PDB entry 7M5C | X-ray diffraction, 3.06 A resolution | chains A and B

Chain A:
Name: Bcl-2 homologous antagonist/killer
From: Homo sapiens
Reference sequence: Q16611 (BAK_HUMAN); residue numbers follow UniProt; this construct covers 21-186
Chain sequence (166 residues; row label = number of the first residue in the row):
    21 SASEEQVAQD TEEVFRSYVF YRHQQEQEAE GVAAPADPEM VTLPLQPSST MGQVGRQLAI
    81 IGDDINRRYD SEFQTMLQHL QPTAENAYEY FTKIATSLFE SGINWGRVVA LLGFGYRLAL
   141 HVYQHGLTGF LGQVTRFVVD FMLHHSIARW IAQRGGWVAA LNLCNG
Disordered / not traced: 21-22, 50-55, 65-67, 183-186
Differences from the reference sequence: conflict Ser-166 (Cys in Q16611), Cys-184 (Gly in Q16611)
Metal / ion sites: Cu ion site 1: His-141, His-145 (shared with 1 residue of chain M); Cu ion site 2: His-164 (shared with 2 residues of chain E)
Curated features (UniProtKB/Swiss-Prot):
  - motif: Val-74 to Arg-88 (BH3), Ser-117 to Tyr-136 (BH1)
  - binding site (Zn(2+)): Asp-160, His-164
  - mutagenesis: His-164 (H164A: Strongly reduced zinc binding and homodimerization)
Reported in the primary citation:
  - contacts within the chain: Arg-42/Asn-86 (hydrogen bond), Glu-46/Asn-86 (hydrogen bond)
  - conformationally variable residues: Arg-42, Glu-46
  - mutagenesis - I81A, D83A: decreased stability
  - mutagenesis - L78A, F93A: increased stability
  - mutagenesis - I81A, D83A: decreased signaling
  - mutagenesis - I81R: abolished signaling
  - mutagenesis - V74A: unchanged signaling

Chain B:
Name: Bcl-2 homologous antagonist/killer
Reference sequence: Q16611 (BAK_HUMAN); residue numbers follow UniProt; this construct covers 68-89
Chain sequence (25 residues; row label = number of the first residue in the row):
    68 SSTMGQVGRQ LAIIGDDINR RYGGC
Disordered / not traced: 90-92
Differences from the reference sequence: expression tag (90-92)
Curated features (UniProtKB/Swiss-Prot):
  - motif: Val-74 to Arg-88 (BH3)

Chain A / chain B interface:
Residue-residue contacts (38; chain A residue first):
  Ile-81(A) / Tyr-89(B)  hydrophobic
  Asp-84(A) / Tyr-89(B)  hydrogen bond
  Ile-85(A) / Ile-85(B)  hydrophobic
  Tyr-89(A) / Ile-81(B)  hydrophobic
  Tyr-89(A) / Asp-84(B)  hydrogen bond
  Glu-92(A) / Gln-77(B)  hydrogen bond
  Phe-93(A) / Leu-78(B)  hydrophobic
  Thr-95(A) / Ser-68(B)
  Met-96(A) / Val-74(B)  hydrophobic
  Met-96(A) / Leu-78(B)  hydrophobic
  Gln-98(A) / Ser-68(B)  hydrogen bond (side chain-backbone)
  His-99(A) / Ser-68(B)  hydrogen bond (side chain-backbone)
  His-99(A) / Ser-69(B)  hydrogen bond (side chain-backbone)
  His-99(A) / Thr-70(B)
  His-99(A) / Met-71(B)
  Glu-109(A) / Met-71(B)
  Tyr-110(A) / Met-71(B)  hydrophobic
  Ile-114(A) / Met-71(B)
  Ile-114(A) / Val-74(B)  hydrophobic
  Ile-114(A) / Gly-75(B)
  Ile-114(A) / Leu-78(B)  hydrophobic
  Ser-117(A) / Gly-72(B)
  Ser-117(A) / Gly-75(B)
  Leu-118(A) / Gly-75(B)
  Leu-118(A) / Leu-78(B)
  Leu-118(A) / Ala-79(B)
  Asn-124(A) / Gly-82(B)
  Asn-124(A) / Asp-83(B)  hydrogen bond
  Asn-124(A) / Asn-86(B)
  Trp-125(A) / Asn-86(B)
  Gly-126(A) / Gly-82(B)
  Gly-126(A) / Ile-85(B)
  Gly-126(A) / Asn-86(B)  hydrogen bond (backbone-side chain)
  Arg-127(A) / Ala-79(B)
  Arg-127(A) / Gly-82(B)
  Arg-127(A) / Asp-83(B)  salt bridge
  Ala-130(A) / Leu-78(B)
  Phe-134(A) / Leu-78(B)  hydrophobic
Interface residues without a listed pair, chain A (25 interface residues in all): Arg-88, Lys-113, Ser-121, Val-129
Interface residues without a listed pair, chain B (19 interface residues in all): Arg-76, Arg-88
Interface features reported in the paper:
  - residue pairs: Arg-127(A)/Asp-83(B) (salt bridge), Ile-85(B)/Ile-85(A)

Summary:
25 residues of chain A and 19 residues of chain B are in contact, with 8 hydrogen bonds and 1 salt bridge.
Polar contacts include Arg-127(A)/Asp-83(B), Asp-84(A)/Tyr-89(B) and Tyr-89(A)/Asp-84(B). The authors report a
salt bridge between Arg-127(A) and Asp-83(B); a contact between Ile-85(B) and Ile-85(A). From the paper: I81A
and D83A of chain A reduce stability; conformational variability at Arg-42(A) and Glu-46(A); 6 substitutions
were tested in all.
Here chain A is Bcl-2 homologous antagonist/killer (Homo sapiens) and chain B is Bcl-2 homologous
antagonist/killer. Entry 7M5C (Crystal Structure of human BAK in complex with WT BAK BH3 peptide) was
determined by X-ray diffraction (same publication as 7M5A and 7M5B).
